Entry 6OKB (electron microscopy, 6.70 A resolution (low resolution: residue-level contacts below are approximate; hydrogen-bond / salt-bridge calls are withheld)); this record covers chains I and J of the 13 polymer chains in the assembly.

Chain I (and J):
Protein: Major capsid protein
Organism: Escherichia phage T5
Notes: chain J of this document is another copy of the same molecule, construct and numbering; everything in this record applies to it too
Reference sequence: Q6QGD8 (CAPSD_BPT5); residues 160-458 here = UniProt positions 160-458
Chain sequence (299 residues; numbered 160 to 458; the number before each row is that of its first residue):
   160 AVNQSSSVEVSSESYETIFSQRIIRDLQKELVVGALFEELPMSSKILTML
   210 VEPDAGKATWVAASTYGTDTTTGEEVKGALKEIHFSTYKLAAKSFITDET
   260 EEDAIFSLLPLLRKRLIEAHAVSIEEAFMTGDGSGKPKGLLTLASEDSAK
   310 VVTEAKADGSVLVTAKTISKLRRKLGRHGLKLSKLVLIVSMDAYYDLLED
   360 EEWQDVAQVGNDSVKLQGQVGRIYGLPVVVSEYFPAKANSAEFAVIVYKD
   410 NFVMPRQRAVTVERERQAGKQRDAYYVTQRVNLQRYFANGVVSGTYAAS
Unresolved in the structure: 160-169
UniProt features mapped onto this chain:
  - mutagenesis: Ile183 (I183T: Confers resistance to Pycsar-mediated defense), Met201 (M201V: Confers resistance to Pycsar-mediated defense), Met208 (M208T: Confers resistance to Pycsar-mediated defense), Glu260 (E260G: Confers resistance to Pycsar-mediated defense), Ile283 (I283T: Confers resistance to Pycsar-mediated defense), Ser328 (S328P: Confers resistance to Pycsar-mediated defense, reduced fitness compared to wild-type phage), Tyr353 (Y353C: Confers resistance to Pycsar-mediated defense, reduced fitness compared to wild-type phage)

Interface between chain I and chain J:
Residue-residue contacts (39; chain I residue first):
  Lys248(I) with Trp219(J); Val220(J); Ala221(J); Ala222(J)
  Leu249(I) with Trp219(J); Val220(J)
  Ala250(I) with Trp219(J); Val220(J)
  Ala251(I) with Trp219(J); Val220(J)
  Phe254(I) with Glu211(J)
  Ile255(I) with Val210(J)
  Thr256(I) with Leu209(J)
  Thr259(I) with Met208(J); Leu209(J)
  Asp262(I) with Thr207(J)
  Ile264(I) with Ser202(J); Leu206(J)
  Ser266(I) with Ser202(J)
  Leu267(I) with Leu206(J); Met208(J)
  Leu270(I) with Pro200(J)
  Arg274(I) with Pro212(J); Asp213(J); Tyr445(J)
  Ser282(I) with Thr218(J)
  Gly294(I) with Trp219(J); Ala221(J); Ser223(J)
  Lys295(I) with Trp219(J)
  Tyr353(I) with Lys374(J)
  Tyr354(I) with Gly369(J); Arg381(J)
  Leu357(I) with Lys374(J); Arg381(J)
  Glu358(I) with Gly369(J); Asp371(J); Arg381(J)
  Gln430(I) with Leu209(J)
Interface residues without a listed pair, chain I (26 interface residues in all): Lys252, Leu271, Ala278, Glu391
Interface residues without a listed pair, chain J (28 interface residues in all): Met201, Ser203, Ala217, Lys340, Val365, Asn370, Gly384

Summary:
The interface between chain I and chain J involves 26 residues on one side and 28 on the other. From UniProt:
7 mutagenesis sites on chain I.
Chain I and chain J are both Major capsid protein (Escherichia phage T5); the structure, Prohead 2 of the
phage T5, was determined by electron microscopy (same publication as 6OMA and 6OMC).
